PDB entry 1XVC | X-ray diffraction, 2.00 A resolution | chains A and D of the 6 polymer chains in the assembly

[Chain A]
Protein: Methane monooxygenase component A alpha chain
From: Methylococcus capsulatus
Notes: EC 1.14.13.25; fragment: alpha subunit
Reference sequence: P22869 (MEMA_METCA); numbering as in UniProt (aligned over 1-527)
Sequence (527 residues; row label = number of the first residue in the row):
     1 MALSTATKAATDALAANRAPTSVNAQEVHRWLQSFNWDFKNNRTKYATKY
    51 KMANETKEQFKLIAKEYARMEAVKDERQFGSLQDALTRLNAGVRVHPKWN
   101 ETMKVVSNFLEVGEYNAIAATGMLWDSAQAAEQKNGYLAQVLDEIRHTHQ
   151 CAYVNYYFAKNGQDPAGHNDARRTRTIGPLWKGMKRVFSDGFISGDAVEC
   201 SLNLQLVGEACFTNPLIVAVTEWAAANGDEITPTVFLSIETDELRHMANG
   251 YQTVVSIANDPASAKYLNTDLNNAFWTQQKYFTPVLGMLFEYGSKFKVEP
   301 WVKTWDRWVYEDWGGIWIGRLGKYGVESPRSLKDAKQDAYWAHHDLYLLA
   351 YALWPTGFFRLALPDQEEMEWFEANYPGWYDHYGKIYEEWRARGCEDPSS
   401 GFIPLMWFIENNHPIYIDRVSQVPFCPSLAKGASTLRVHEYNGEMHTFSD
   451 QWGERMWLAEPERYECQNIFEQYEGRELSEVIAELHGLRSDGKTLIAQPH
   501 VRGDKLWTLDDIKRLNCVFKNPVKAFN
Unresolved in the structure: 1-16
Bound ions: Fe ion site 1: Glu114, Glu144, His147; Fe ion site 2: Glu144, Glu209, Glu243, His246
Residues lining bound ligands: 1-bromopentane (5BR): Thr102, Val105, Val106, Phe109, Val285, Leu286, Met288, Leu289
Curated features (UniProtKB/Swiss-Prot):
  - active site: Cys151
  - binding site (Fe cation): Glu114, Glu144, His147, Glu209, Glu243, His246

[Chain D]
Protein: Methane monooxygenase component A beta chain
From: Methylococcus capsulatus
Notes: EC 1.14.13.25; fragment: beta subunit
Reference sequence: P18798 (MEMB_METCA); residues 1-389 here = UniProt positions 1-389
Sequence (389 residues; numbered 1 to 389; the number before each row is that of its first residue):
     1 MSMLGERRRGLTDPEMAAVILKALPEAPLDGNNKMGYFVTPRWKRLTEYE
    51 ALTVYAQPNADWIAGGLDWGDWTQKFHGGRPSWGNETTELRTVDWFKHRD
   101 PLRRWHAPYVKDKAEEWRYTDRFLQGYSADGQIRAMNPTWRDEFINRYWG
   151 AFLFNEYGLFNAHSQGAREALSDVTRVSLAFWGFDKIDIAQMIQLERGFL
   201 AKIVPGFDESTAVPKAEWTNGEVYKSARLAVEGLWQEVFDWNESAFSVHA
   251 VYDALFGQFVRREFFQRLAPRFGDNLTPFFINQAQTYFQIAKQGVQDLYY
   301 NCLGDDPEFSDYNRTVMRNWTGKWLEPTIAALRDFMGLFAKLPAGTTDKE
   351 EITASLYRVVDDWIEDYASRIDFKADRDQIVKAVLAGLK
Unresolved in the structure: 1, 389

[Chain A / chain D interface]
Pairs across the interface (10):
  Arg18(A) with Asp362(D), salt bridge; Glu365(D); Asp366(D), salt bridge
  Arg88(A) with Arg9(D)
  Leu89(A) with Arg9(D)
  Asn90(A) with Met3(D); Leu4(D)
  Val93(A) with Met3(D), hydrophobic; Leu4(D), hydrophobic
  Arg94(A) with Thr12(D), hydrogen bond (side chain-backbone)
Also at the interface, not in a pair above, chain A (7 interface residues in all): Gln163
Also at the interface, not in a pair above, chain D (10 interface residues in all): Leu11, Asp13, Pro14

[In short]
7 residues of chain A face 10 of chain D across their interface, with 1 hydrogen bond and 2 salt bridges.
Polar pairs include Arg18(A)-Asp362(D), Arg18(A)-Asp366(D) and Arg94(A)-Thr12(D). Ligands of chain A:
1-bromopentane.
Here chain A is Methane monooxygenase component A alpha chain and chain D is Methane monooxygenase component A
beta chain, both from Methylococcus capsulatus. Entry 1XVC (soluble methane monooxygenase hydroxylase:
8-bromooctanol soaked structure) was determined by X-ray diffraction together with 1XU3, 1XU5, 1XVB, 1XVD,
1XVE, 1XVF and 1XVG from the same study.
